PDB entry 3TI1 | X-ray diffraction, 1.99 A resolution | chain A

[Chain A]
Protein: Cyclin-dependent kinase 2
Source organism: Homo sapiens
Notes: EC 2.7.11.22
Reference sequence: P24941 (CDK2_HUMAN); residue numbers follow UniProt; this construct covers 1-298
Chain sequence (298 residues; each row starts with the number of its first residue):
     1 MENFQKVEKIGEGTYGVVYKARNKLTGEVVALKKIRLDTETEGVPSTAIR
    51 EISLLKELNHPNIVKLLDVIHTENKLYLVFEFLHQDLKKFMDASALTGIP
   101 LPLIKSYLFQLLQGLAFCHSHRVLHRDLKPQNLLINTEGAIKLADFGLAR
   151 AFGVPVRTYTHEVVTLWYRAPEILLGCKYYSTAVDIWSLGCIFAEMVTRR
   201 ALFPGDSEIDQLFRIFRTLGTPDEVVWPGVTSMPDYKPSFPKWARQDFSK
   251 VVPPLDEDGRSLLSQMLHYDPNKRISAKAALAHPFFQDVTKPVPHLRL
Unresolved in the structure: 37-40
Ligand contacts: sunitinib (B49; N-[2-(diethylamino)ethyl]-5-[(Z)-(5-fluoro-2-oxo-1,2-dihydro-3H-indol-3-ylidene)methyl]-2,4-dimethyl-1H-pyrrole-3-carbo xamide): Ile10, Gly11, Val18, Ala31, Lys33, Val64, Phe80, Glu81, Phe82, Leu83, His84, Gln85, Asp86, Lys88, Lys89, Gln131, Leu134, Ala144, Asp145
UniProt features mapped onto this chain:
  - active site: Asp127 (Proton acceptor)
  - binding site (ATP): Ile10 to Val18, Lys33, Glu81 to Leu83, Asp86, Lys129 to Asn132, Asp145
  - binding site (Mg(2+)): Asn132, Asp145
  - site (CDK7 binding): Lys9, Lys88, Lys89, Leu166
  - modified residue: Met1 (N-acetylmethionine), Lys6 (N6-acetyllysine), Thr14 (Phosphothreonine), Tyr15 (Phosphotyrosine), Tyr19 (Phosphotyrosine), Thr160 (Phosphothreonine)
  - natural variant: Pro45 (P45L: In a glioblastoma multiforme sample)
  - mutagenesis: Lys9 (K9F: Reduced phosphorylation by CAK), Thr14 (T14A: 2-fold increase in activity), Tyr15 (Y15F: 2-fold increase in activity), Lys88 to Lys89 (Reduced phosphorylation by CAK), Thr160 (T160A: Abolishes activity), Leu166 (L166R: Reduced phosphorylation by CAK and reduced kinase activity)
Reported in the primary citation:
  - binding site for sunitinib: Ile10, Phe80, Glu81, Leu83

[Summary]
Ligands of chain A: sunitinib. Curated annotation (UniProt) lists active-site residue Asp127, 19 ATP-binding
residues, Mg2+-binding residues Asn132 and Asp145 and 7 mutagenesis sites. The paper reports a binding site
for sunitinib at Ile10, Phe80 and Glu81 among others.
Chain A is Cyclin-dependent kinase 2 (Homo sapiens); the structure, CDK2 in complex with SUNITINIB, was
determined by X-ray diffraction together with 3TIZ, 4ERW, 4EZ3 and 4EZ7 from the same study.
